Entry 7PFC (electron microscopy, 6.40 A resolution (low resolution: residue-level contacts below are approximate; hydrogen-bond / salt-bridge calls are withheld)); this record covers chains D and I of the 19 polymer chains in the assembly.

[Chain D]
Molecule: Histone H2B type 1-K
Source organism: Homo sapiens
Reference sequence: O60814 (H2B1K_HUMAN); residues 0-125 here correspond to UniProt positions 1-126 (UniProt number = residue number + 1)
Amino-acid sequence (126 residues; each row starts with the number of its first residue; numbering starts at 0):
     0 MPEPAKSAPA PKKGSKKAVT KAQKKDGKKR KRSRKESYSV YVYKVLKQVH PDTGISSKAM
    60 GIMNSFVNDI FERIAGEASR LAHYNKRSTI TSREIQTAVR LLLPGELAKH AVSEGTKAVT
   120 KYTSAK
Not modelled in the structure: 0-29, 125
Curated features (UniProtKB/Swiss-Prot):
  - modified residue: Pro-1 (N-acetylproline), Glu-2 (ADP-ribosyl glutamic acid), Lys-5 (N6-(2-hydroxyisobutyryl)lysine), Ser-6 (ADP-ribosylserine), Lys-11 (N6-(beta-hydroxybutyryl)lysine), Lys-12 (N6-(2-hydroxyisobutyryl)lysine), Ser-14 (Phosphoserine), Lys-15 (N6-acetyllysine), Lys-16 (N6-(beta-hydroxybutyryl)lysine), Lys-20 (N6-(2-hydroxyisobutyryl)lysine), Lys-23 (N6-(2-hydroxyisobutyryl)lysine), Lys-24 (N6-(2-hydroxyisobutyryl)lysine), Lys-34 (N6-(2-hydroxyisobutyryl)lysine), Glu-35 (PolyADP-ribosyl glutamic acid), Ser-36 (Phosphoserine), Lys-43 (N6-(2-hydroxyisobutyryl)lysine), Lys-46 (N6-(2-hydroxyisobutyryl)lysine), Lys-57 (N6,N6-dimethyllysine), Arg-79 (Dimethylated arginine), Lys-85 (N6,N6,N6-trimethyllysine) and 6 more in UniProt
  - glycosylation: Ser-112 (O-linked (GlcNAc) serine)
  - cross-link (Glycyl lysine isopeptide (Lys-Gly)): Lys-5 (interchain with G-Cter in SUMO2), Lys-20 (interchain with G-Cter in SUMO2), Lys-34 (interchain with G-Cter in ubiquitin), Lys-120 (interchain with G-Cter in ubiquitin)

[Chain I]
Molecule: 788-nt DNA strand
Source organism: synthetic construct
Sequence (788 nucleotides; numbered 1 to 787 plus 218 insertion-coded residues; 217 numbers in that range are skipped by the numbering (no residue carries them; nothing is unmodelled there); the number before each row is that of its first residue; a row labelled like 187A-187Z holds insertion residues (187A, then the next letters in order)):
     1 ATCGTCTCGC GCACTGGCCG CCATACTGGA GAATCCCGGT GCCGAGGCCG CTCAATTGGT
    61 CGTAGACAGC TCTAGCACCG CTTAAACGCA CGTACGCGCT GTCCCCCGCG TTTTAACCGC
   121 CAAGGGGATT ACTCCCTAGT CTCCAGGCAC GTGTCAGATA TATACATCCT GTCATGTAAG
   181 TATTAAG
187A-187Z GTAACCCAGTACTGTCTCGCGCACTG
188A-188Z GCCGCCATACTGGAGAATCCCGGTGC
189A-189Z CGAGGCCGCTCAATTGGTCGTAGACA
190A-190Z GCTCTAGCACCGCTTAAACGCACGTA
191A-191Z CGCGCTGTCCCCCGCGTTTTAACCGC
192A-192Z CAAGGGGATTACTCCCTAGTCTCCAG
193A-193Z GCACGTGTCAGATATATACATCCTGT
194A-194Z CATGTAAGTATTAAGGTAACCCAGTA
195A-195J CTGTCTCGCG
   405 CACTGGCCGC CATACTGGAG AATCCCGGTG CCGAGGCCGC TCAATTGGTC GTAGACAGCT
   465 CTAGCACCGC TTAAACGCAC GTACGCGCTG TCCCCCGCGT TTTAACCGCC AAGGGGATTA
   525 CTCCCTAGTC TCCAGGCACG TGTCAGATAT ATACATCCTG TCATGTAAGT AATAAGGTAA
   585 CCCAGTACTG TCTCGCGCAC TGGCCGCCAT ACTGGAGAAT CCCGGTGCCG AGGCCGCTCA
   645 ATTGGTCGTA GACAGCTCTA GCACCGCTTA AACGCACGTA CGCGCTGTCC CCCGCGTTTT
   705 AACCGCCAAG GGGATTACTC CCTAGTCTCC AGGCACGTGT CAGATATATA CATCCTGTCA
   765 TGTAAGTATT AAGGTAACCC GAT
Not modelled in the structure: 1-15, 187A-187Z, 188A-188Z, 189A-189Z, 190A-190Z, 191A-191Z, 192A-192Z, 193A-193Z, 194A-194Z, 195A-195J, 577-787

[Interface between chain D and chain I]
Contacting residue pairs (21):
  Lys-30(D) / DC51(I)
  Arg-31(D) / DA128(I)
  Arg-31(D) / DT129(I)
  Arg-33(D) / DG50(I)
  Arg-33(D) / DC51(I)
  Arg-33(D) / DT52(I)
  Arg-33(D) / DC53(I)
  Glu-35(D) / DA54(I)
  Glu-35(D) / DA55(I)
  Gly-53(D) / DG46(I)
  Ile-54(D) / DA45(I)
  Ile-54(D) / DG46(I)
  Ser-55(D) / DA45(I)
  Ser-56(D) / DA45(I)
  Lys-85(D) / DG65(I)
  Arg-86(D) / DG65(I)
  Arg-86(D) / DA66(I)
  Ser-87(D) / DA64(I)
  Ser-87(D) / DG65(I)
  Thr-88(D) / DA64(I)
  Thr-88(D) / DG65(I)

[Overview]
The interface between chain D and chain I involves 12 residues on one side and 13 on the other.
Here chain D is Histone H2B type 1-K (Homo sapiens) and chain I is a 788-nt DNA strand (synthetic construct).
Entry 7PFC (Nucleosome stack of the 4x197 nucleosome array containing H1) was determined by electron
microscopy, deposited together with 7PET, 7PEU, 7PEV, 7PEW, 7PEX, 7PEY and 16 further entries.
